PDB entry 5NZU | electron microscopy, 15.00 A resolution (very low resolution: no residue pairs are listed; an interface is given only as per-side residue counts) | chains A and C of the 11 polymer chains in the assembly

# Chain A
Molecule: Coatomer subunit alpha
Source organism: Mus musculus
UniProt: Q8CIE6 (COPA_MOUSE); residue numbers follow UniProt; this construct covers 1-1224
Amino-acid sequence (1262 residues; each row starts with the number of its first residue):
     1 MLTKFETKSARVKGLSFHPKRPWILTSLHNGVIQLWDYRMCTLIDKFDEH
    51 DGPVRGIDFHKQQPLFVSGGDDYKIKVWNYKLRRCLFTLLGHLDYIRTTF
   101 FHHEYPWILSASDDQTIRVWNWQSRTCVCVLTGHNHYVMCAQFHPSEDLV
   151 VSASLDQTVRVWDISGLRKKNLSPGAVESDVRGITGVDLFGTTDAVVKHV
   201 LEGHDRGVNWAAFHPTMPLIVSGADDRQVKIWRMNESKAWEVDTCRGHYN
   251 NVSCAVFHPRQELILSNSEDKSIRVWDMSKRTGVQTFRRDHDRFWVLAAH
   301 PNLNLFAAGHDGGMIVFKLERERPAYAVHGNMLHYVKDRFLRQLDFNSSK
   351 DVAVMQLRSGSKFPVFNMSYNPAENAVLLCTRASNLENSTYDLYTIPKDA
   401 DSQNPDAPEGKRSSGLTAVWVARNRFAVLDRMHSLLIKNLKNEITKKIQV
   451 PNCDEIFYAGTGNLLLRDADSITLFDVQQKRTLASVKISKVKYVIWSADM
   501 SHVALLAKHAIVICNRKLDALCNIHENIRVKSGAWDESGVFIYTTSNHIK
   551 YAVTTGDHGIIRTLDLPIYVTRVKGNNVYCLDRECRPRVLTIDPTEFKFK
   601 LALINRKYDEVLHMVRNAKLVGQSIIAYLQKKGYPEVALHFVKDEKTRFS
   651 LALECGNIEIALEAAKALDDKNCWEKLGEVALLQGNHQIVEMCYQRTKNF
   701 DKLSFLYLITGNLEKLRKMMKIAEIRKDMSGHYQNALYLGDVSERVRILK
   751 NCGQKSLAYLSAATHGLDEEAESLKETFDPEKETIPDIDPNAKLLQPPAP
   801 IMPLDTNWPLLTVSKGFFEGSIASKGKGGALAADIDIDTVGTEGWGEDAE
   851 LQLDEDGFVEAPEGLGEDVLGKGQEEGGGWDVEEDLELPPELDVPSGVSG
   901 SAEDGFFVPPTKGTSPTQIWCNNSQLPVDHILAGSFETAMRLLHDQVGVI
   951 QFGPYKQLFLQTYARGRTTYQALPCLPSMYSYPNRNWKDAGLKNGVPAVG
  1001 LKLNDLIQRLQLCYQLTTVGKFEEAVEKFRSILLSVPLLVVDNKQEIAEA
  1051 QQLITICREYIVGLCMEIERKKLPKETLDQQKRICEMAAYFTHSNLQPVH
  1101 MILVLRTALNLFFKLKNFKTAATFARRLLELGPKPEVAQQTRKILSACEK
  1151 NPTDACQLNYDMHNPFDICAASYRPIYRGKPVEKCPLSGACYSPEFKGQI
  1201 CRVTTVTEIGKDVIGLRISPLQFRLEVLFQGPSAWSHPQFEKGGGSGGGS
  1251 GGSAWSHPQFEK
Not modelled in the structure: 814-1262
Differences from the reference sequence: expression tag (1225-1262)

# Chain C
Molecule: Coatomer subunit beta'
Source organism: Mus musculus
UniProt: O55029 (COPB2_MOUSE); numbering as in UniProt (aligned over 1-905)
Amino-acid sequence (905 residues; numbered 1 to 905; the number before each row is that of its first residue):
     1 MPLRLDIKRKLTARSDRVKSVDLHPTEPWMLASLYNGSVCVWNHETQTLV
    51 KTFEVCDLPVRAAKFVARKNWVVTGADDMQIRVFNYNTLERVHMFEAHSD
   101 YIRCIAVHPTQPFILTSSDDMLIKLWDWDKKWSCSQVFEGHTHYVMQIVI
   151 NPKDNNQFASASLDRTIKVWQLGSSSPNFTLEGHEKGVNCIDYYSGGDKP
   201 YLISGADDRLVKIWDYQNKTCVQTLEGHAQNVSCASFHPELPIIITGSED
   251 GTVRIWHSSTYRLESTLNYGMERVWCVASLRGSNNVALGYDEGSIIVKLG
   301 REEPAMSMDANGKIIWAKHSEVQQANLKAMGDTEIKDGERLPLAVKDMGS
   351 CEIYPQTIQHNPNGRFVVVCGDGEYIIYTAMALRNKSFGSAQEFAWAHDS
   401 SEYAIRESNSIVKIFKNFKEKKSFKPDFGAESIYGGFLLGVRSVNGLAFY
   451 DWENTELIRRIEIQPKHIFWSDSGELVCIATEESFFILKYLSEKVLAAQE
   501 THEGVTEDGIEDAFEVLGEIQEIVKTGLWVGDCFIYTSSVNRLNYYVGGE
   551 IVTIAHLDRTMYLLGYIPKDNRLYLGDKELNIVSYSLLVSVLEYQTAVMR
   601 RDFSMADKVLPTIPKEQRTRVAHFLEKQGFKQQALTVSTDPEHRFELALQ
   651 LGELKIAYQLAVEAESEQKWKQLAELAISKCQFSLAQECLHHAQDYGGLL
   701 LLATASGNASMVNKLAEGAERDGKNNVAFMSYFLQGKLDACLELLIRTGR
   751 LPEAAFLARTYLPSQVSRVVKLWRENLSKVNQKAAESLADPTEYENLFPG
   801 LKEAFVVEEWVKETHADLWPAKQYPLVTPNEERNVMEEAKGFQPSRPTAQ
   851 QEPDGKPASSPVIMASQTTHKEEKSLLELEVDLDNLELEDIDTTDINLDE
   901 DILDD
Not modelled in the structure: 844-905
UniProt features mapped onto this chain:
  - modified residue: K627 (N6-acetyllysine), S859 (Phosphoserine)
  - mutagenesis: R254 (R254C: No effect on protein abundance. Mice homozygous for that mutation do not display any developmental abnormality)

# Chain A / chain C interface
At this resolution (15 A) residue pairs are not listed: 36 residues of chain A and 37 of chain C lie at the interface.

# In short
36 residues of chain A face 37 of chain C across their interface. From UniProt: one mutagenesis site on chain
C.
Chain A is Coatomer subunit alpha and chain C is Coatomer subunit beta', both from Mus musculus; the
structure, The structure of the COPI coat linkage II, was determined by electron microscopy, deposited
together with 5NZR.
